1YAR - chains H and N of the 21 polymer chains in the assembly; structure by X-ray diffraction, 1.90 A resolution.

[Chain H (and N)]
Protein: Proteasome beta subunit
From: Thermoplasma acidophilum
Notes: EC 3.4.25.1; chain N of this document is another copy of the same molecule, construct and numbering; everything in this record applies to it too
UniProt: P28061 (PSMB_THEAC); residues -7 to 203 here correspond to UniProt positions 1-211 (UniProt number = residue number + 8)
Amino-acid sequence (217 residues; numbered -7 to 209; the number before each row is that of its first residue; numbers below 1 keep their minus sign (Met-7 is residue -7)):
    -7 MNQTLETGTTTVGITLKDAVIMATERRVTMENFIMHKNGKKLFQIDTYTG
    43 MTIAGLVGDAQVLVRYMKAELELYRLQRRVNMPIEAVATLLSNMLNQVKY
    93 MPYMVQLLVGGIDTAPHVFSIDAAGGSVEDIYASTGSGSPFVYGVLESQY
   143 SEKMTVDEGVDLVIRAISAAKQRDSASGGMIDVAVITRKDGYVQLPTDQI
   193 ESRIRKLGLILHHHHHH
Disordered / not traced: -7 to 0, 204-209
Construct notes: expression tag (204-209)
Curated features (UniProtKB/Swiss-Prot):
  - active site: Thr1 (Nucleophile)

[Chain H / chain N interface]
Pairs across the interface - 31 pairs, chain H then chain N:
  Thr81(H) - Arg57(N)
  Ser84(H) - Arg57(N)  hydrogen bond
  Asn85(H) - Arg57(N)  hydrogen bond
  Asn88(H) - Gly50(N)
  Asn88(H) - Asp51(N)  hydrogen bond
  Asn88(H) - Val54(N)
  Lys91(H) - Leu48(N)
  Lys91(H) - Asp51(N)  salt bridge
  Lys91(H) - Pro94(N)  hydrogen bond (side chain-backbone)
  Lys91(H) - Met96(N)  hydrogen bond
  Tyr92(H) - Met93(N)
  Tyr92(H) - Pro94(N)  hydrogen bond (side chain-backbone)
  Tyr92(H) - Met96(N)
  Ser112(H) - His28(N)
  Ala116(H) - Leu48(N)  hydrophobic
  Ala116(H) - Gly50(N)
  Gly117(H) - Gly50(N)
  Gly117(H) - Gln53(N)
  Gly118(H) - Val49(N)
  Gly118(H) - Gly50(N)
  Gly118(H) - Gln53(N)
  Ser119(H) - Gln53(N)  hydrogen bond (backbone-side chain)
  Val120(H) - His28(N)
  Asp122(H) - Met27(N)
  Asp122(H) - His28(N)  salt bridge
  Ser126(H) - Met27(N)
  Ser131(H) - Phe25(N)
  Pro132(H) - Phe25(N)  hydrophobic
  Tyr135(H) - Phe25(N)  hydrophobic
  Tyr135(H) - Met27(N)
  Glu139(H) - Lys29(N)  salt bridge
Other interface residues (no listed pair), chain N (15 interface residues in all): Gly31

[In short]
18 residues of chain H and 15 residues of chain N are in contact; the contacts include 7 hydrogen bonds and 3
salt bridges. Polar contacts include Lys91(H)-Asp51(N), Asp122(H)-His28(N) and Glu139(H)-Lys29(N). From
UniProt: active-site residue Thr1(H) on chain H.
Chain H and chain N are both Proteasome beta subunit (Thermoplasma acidophilum); the structure, Structure of
Archeabacterial 20S proteasome mutant D9S- PA26 complex, was determined by X-ray diffraction, deposited
together with 1Z7Q, 1YA7 and 1YAU.
